5K8J - chains B and C of the 4 polymer chains in the assembly; structure by X-ray diffraction, 1.60 A resolution.

[Chain B (and C)]
Molecule: Ribonuclease VapC
Organism: Caulobacter crescentus
Notes: EC 3.1.-.-; chain C of this document is another copy of the same molecule, construct and numbering; everything in this record applies to it too
UniProt: Q9AC35 (Q9AC35_CAUCR); residues 1-128 here = UniProt positions 1-128
Sequence (128 residues; numbered 1 to 128; the number before each row is that of its first residue):
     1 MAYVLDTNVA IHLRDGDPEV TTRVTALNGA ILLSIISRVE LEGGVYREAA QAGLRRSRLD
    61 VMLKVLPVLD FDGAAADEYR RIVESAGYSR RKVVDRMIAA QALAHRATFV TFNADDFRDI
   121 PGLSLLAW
Disordered / not traced: 1
Modified residues: Mse1 (selenomethionine); Mse62 (selenomethionine; parent Met); Mse97 (selenomethionine; parent Met)
Reported in the primary citation:
  - catalytic residues: Asp6, Glu40, Asp95, Asn113, Asp116

[Chain B / chain C interface]
Contacting residue pairs - 47 pairs, chain B then chain C:
  Ile35(B) - Phe71(C)
  Ile35(B) - Asp72(C)
  Ile35(B) - Gly73(C)
  Ile35(B) - Ala76(C)  hydrophobic
  Ile36(B) - Mse97(C)  hydrophobic
  Arg38(B) - Gly73(C)  hydrogen bond (side chain-backbone)
  Arg38(B) - Ala76(C)
  Arg38(B) - Asp77(C)  salt bridge
  Val39(B) - Phe71(C)  hydrophobic
  Val39(B) - Tyr79(C)
  Val39(B) - Mse97(C)  hydrophobic
  Glu42(B) - Arg80(C)
  Glu42(B) - Val83(C)
  Gly43(B) - Tyr88(C)
  Tyr46(B) - Arg80(C)
  Tyr46(B) - Val83(C)  hydrophobic
  Tyr46(B) - Glu84(C)  hydrogen bond
  Arg47(B) - Tyr88(C)
  Arg56(B) - Arg80(C)
  Asp60(B) - Arg80(C)  salt bridge
  Asp70(B) - Phe71(C)
  Asp70(B) - Asp72(C)
  Asp70(B) - Gly73(C)
  Phe71(B) - Ile35(C)
  Phe71(B) - Val39(C)  hydrophobic
  Phe71(B) - Asp70(C)
  Phe71(B) - Phe71(C)  hydrogen bond (backbone-backbone)
  Asp72(B) - Ile35(C)
  Asp72(B) - Asp70(C)
  Gly73(B) - Ile35(C)
  Gly73(B) - Arg38(C)
  Gly73(B) - Asp70(C)  hydrogen bond (backbone-side chain)
  Ala76(B) - Ile35(C)  hydrophobic
  Ala76(B) - Arg38(C)
  Asp77(B) - Arg38(C)  salt bridge
  Tyr79(B) - Val39(C)
  Tyr79(B) - Gly43(C)
  Arg80(B) - Arg38(C)
  Arg80(B) - Glu42(C)
  Val83(B) - Glu42(C)
  Val83(B) - Tyr46(C)  hydrophobic
  Glu84(B) - Tyr46(C)
  Tyr88(B) - Gly43(C)
  Tyr88(B) - Tyr46(C)
  Val93(B) - Val39(C)  hydrophobic
  Mse97(B) - Ile36(C)  hydrophobic
  Mse97(B) - Val39(C)  hydrophobic
Also at the interface, not in a pair above, chain C (21 interface residues in all): Arg47, Val93

[Summary]
The interface between chain B and chain C involves 23 residues on one side and 21 on the other, with 4
hydrogen bonds and 3 salt bridges. Polar pairs include Arg38(B)-Asp77(C), Asp60(B)-Arg80(C) and
Arg38(B)-Gly73(C). From the paper: catalytic residues Asp6(B), Glu40(B) and Asp95(B) among others.
Both chains are Ribonuclease VapC (Caulobacter crescentus). Entry 5K8J (Structure of Caulobacter crescentus
VapBC1 (apo form)) was determined by X-ray diffraction (same publication as 5L6L and 5L6M).
